Entry 8YKF (electron microscopy, 3.35 A resolution); this record covers chains A and D of the 6 polymer chains in the assembly.

# Chain A (and D)
Name: SIR2-like domain-containing protein
Organism: Bacillus subtilis
Notes: chain D of this document is another copy of the same molecule, construct and numbering; everything in this record applies to it too
UniProt: D4G637 (D4G637_BACNB); residues 1-1005 here = UniProt positions 1-1005
Amino-acid sequence (1005 residues; row label = number of the first residue in the row):
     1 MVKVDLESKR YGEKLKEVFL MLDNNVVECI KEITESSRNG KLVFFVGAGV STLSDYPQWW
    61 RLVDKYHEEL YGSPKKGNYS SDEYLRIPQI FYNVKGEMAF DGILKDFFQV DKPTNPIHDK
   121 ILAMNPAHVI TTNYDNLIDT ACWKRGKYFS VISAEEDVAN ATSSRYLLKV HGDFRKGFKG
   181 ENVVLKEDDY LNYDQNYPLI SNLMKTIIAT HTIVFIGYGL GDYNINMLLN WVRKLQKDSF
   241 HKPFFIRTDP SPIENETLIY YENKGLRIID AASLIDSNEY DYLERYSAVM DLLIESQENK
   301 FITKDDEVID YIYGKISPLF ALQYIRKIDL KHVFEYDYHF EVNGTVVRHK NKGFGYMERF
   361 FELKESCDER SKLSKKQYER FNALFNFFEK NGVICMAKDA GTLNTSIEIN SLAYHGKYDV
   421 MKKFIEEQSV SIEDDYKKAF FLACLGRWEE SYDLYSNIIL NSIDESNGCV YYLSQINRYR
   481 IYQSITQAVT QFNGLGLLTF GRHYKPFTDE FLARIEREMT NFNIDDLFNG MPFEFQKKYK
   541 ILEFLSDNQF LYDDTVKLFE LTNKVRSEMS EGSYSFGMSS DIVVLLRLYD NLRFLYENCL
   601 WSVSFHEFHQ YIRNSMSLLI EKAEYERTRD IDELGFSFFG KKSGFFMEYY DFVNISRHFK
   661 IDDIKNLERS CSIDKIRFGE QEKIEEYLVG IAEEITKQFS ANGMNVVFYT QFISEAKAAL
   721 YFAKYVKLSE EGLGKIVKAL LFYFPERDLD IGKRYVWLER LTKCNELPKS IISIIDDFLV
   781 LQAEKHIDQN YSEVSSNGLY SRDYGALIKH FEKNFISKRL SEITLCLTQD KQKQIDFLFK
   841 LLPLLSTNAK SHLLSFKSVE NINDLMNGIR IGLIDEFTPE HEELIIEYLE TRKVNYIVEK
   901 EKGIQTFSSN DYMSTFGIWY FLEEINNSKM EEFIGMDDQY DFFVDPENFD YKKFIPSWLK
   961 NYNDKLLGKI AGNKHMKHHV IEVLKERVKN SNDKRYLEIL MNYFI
Unresolved in the structure: 1-13

# How chain A and chain D interact
Residue-residue contacts (24):
  L70(A) - E256(D)
  Y71(A) - E254(D)
  Y71(A) - E256(D)
  Y71(A) - T257(D)  hydrogen bond
  S81(A) - S80(D)
  R86(A) - N226(D)  hydrogen bond
  R86(A) - Y260(D)
  R86(A) - Y261(D)
  I90(A) - Y260(D)  hydrophobic
  N93(A) - Y260(D)
  V94(A) - I259(D)  hydrophobic
  E187(A) - Y260(D)  hydrogen bond
  D188(A) - R233(D)  salt bridge
  N226(A) - R86(D)
  N230(A) - L191(D)
  R233(A) - D188(D)  salt bridge
  R233(A) - N192(D)
  E256(A) - L70(D)
  E256(A) - Y71(D)
  T257(A) - Y71(D)  hydrogen bond
  Y260(A) - I90(D)  hydrophobic
  Y260(A) - N93(D)
  Y260(A) - E187(D)  hydrogen bond
  Y261(A) - R86(D)
Interface residues without a listed pair, chain A (22 interface residues in all): Q89, L191, G221, E254, I259, K264
Interface residues without a listed pair, chain D (23 interface residues in all): S81, Q89, V94, N230, K264

# In short
Chain A and chain D form an interface of 22 and 23 residues respectively, with 5 hydrogen bonds and 2 salt
bridges. Among the polar pairs are D188(A)-R233(D), Y71(A)-T257(D) and R86(A)-N226(D).
Both chains are SIR2-like domain-containing protein (Bacillus subtilis). Entry 8YKF (The DSR2-DSAD1 complex
with DSAD1 on the opposite sides) was determined by electron microscopy, deposited together with 8YL5, 8YLN,
8YLT, 8Z18 and 8ZTR.
